6EQJ - chain A; structure by X-ray diffraction, 2.18 A resolution.

Chain A:
Name: Glycogenin-1
Source organism: Homo sapiens
Notes: EC 2.4.1.186
UniProt: P46976 (GLYG_HUMAN); residues 1-262 here = UniProt positions 1-262
Sequence (263 residues; each row starts with the number of its first residue; numbering starts at 0):
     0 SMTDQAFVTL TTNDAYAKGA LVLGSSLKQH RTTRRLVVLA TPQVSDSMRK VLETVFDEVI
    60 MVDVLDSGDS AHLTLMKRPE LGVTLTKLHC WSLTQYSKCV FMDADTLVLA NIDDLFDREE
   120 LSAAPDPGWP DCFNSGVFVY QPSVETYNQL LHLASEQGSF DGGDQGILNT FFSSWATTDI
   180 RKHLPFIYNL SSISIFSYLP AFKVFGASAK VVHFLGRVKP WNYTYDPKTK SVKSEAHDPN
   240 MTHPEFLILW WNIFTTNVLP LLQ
Unresolved in the structure: 0, 193-197, 233-242, 261-262
Sequence notes: expression tag (0); conflict F195 (Tyr in P46976)
Modified / non-standard residues: F195 (iodo-phenylalanine; PHI)
UniProt features mapped onto this chain:
  - binding site (UDP): L9, T11, N12, Y15, R77, D102, A103, D104, H212, G215, K218
  - binding site (UDP-alpha-D-glucose): L9, T11, N12, Y15, R77, K86, D102, A103, D104, N133, S134, D160, D163, Q164, G215, K218
  - binding site (Mn(2+)): D102, D104, H212
  - site: K86 (Important for catalytic activity)
  - modified residue: T2 (N-acetylthreonine), S44 (Phosphoserine)
  - natural variant: A16 (A16P: In PGBM2), T83 (T83M: In GSD15), D102 (D102H: In PGBM2)
What the authors report for this chain:
  - catalytic residues: D125 (from molecular simulation)

Summary:
UniProt lists 11 UDP-binding residues, 16 UDP-alpha-D-glucose-binding residues and 3 Mn2+-binding residues.
The paper reports the catalytic residue D125.
Chain A is Glycogenin-1 (Homo sapiens); the structure, Crystal Structure of Human Glycogenin-1 (GYG1)
Tyr195pIPhe mutant, apo form, was determined by X-ray diffraction, deposited together with 6EQL.
